7EQC - chains B and E of the 4 polymer chains in the assembly; structure by X-ray diffraction, 2.50 A resolution.

Chain B:
Molecule: CYtoKinesis defect
Organism: Caenorhabditis elegans
Reference sequence: Q9XUS9 (Q9XUS9_CAEEL); residue numbers follow UniProt; this construct covers 1-120
Chain sequence (124 residues; row label = number of the first residue in the row; numbers below 1 keep their minus sign (Gly-3 is residue -3)):
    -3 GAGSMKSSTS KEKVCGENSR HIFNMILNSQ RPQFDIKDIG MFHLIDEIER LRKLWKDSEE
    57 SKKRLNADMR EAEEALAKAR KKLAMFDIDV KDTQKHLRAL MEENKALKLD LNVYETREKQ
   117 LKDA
Unresolved in the structure: -3 to 8, 110-120
Construct notes: expression tag (-3 to 0)

Chain E:
Molecule: Kinesin-like protein
Organism: Caenorhabditis elegans
Reference sequence: G5EG83 (G5EG83_CAEEL); residue numbers follow UniProt; this construct covers 430-555
Chain sequence (134 residues; row label = number of the first residue in the row):
   422 GHMGSSGGKQ VERMPSERIP HSFFTQWNSE LDGSVRMEDD GSREIPCPPT FCLTDCNDKD
   482 TVDSMYKYAR KLSSLQNSSE EGPSSTLLTM IRQYMMEADY QRVEIARLKD SLNDKDEEIK
   542 KLRGFCSRYK RENA
Unresolved in the structure: 422-437, 458-476, 498-503, 544-555
Construct notes: expression tag (422-429)

How chain B and chain E interact:
Residue-residue contacts (27; chain B residue first):
  Lys9(B) with Glu451(E)
  Val10(B) with Phe444(E), hydrophobic; Gln447(E); Trp448(E); Glu451(E), hydrogen bond (backbone-side chain)
  Cys11(B) with Trp448(E), hydrogen bond; Glu451(E), hydrogen bond (backbone-side chain); Leu452(E), hydrophobic
  Ser15(B) with Tyr515(E), hydrogen bond
  Arg16(B) with Glu451(E), salt bridge; Leu452(E); Ser455(E)
  His17(B) with Met511(E)
  Ile18(B) with Met511(E); Ile512(E), hydrophobic; Tyr515(E), hydrophobic
  Phe19(B) with Leu452(E), hydrophobic
  Asn20(B) with Ser455(E); Val456(E); Arg457(E), hydrogen bond (side chain-backbone)
  Met21(B) with Thr507(E); Leu508(E), hydrophobic
  Leu23(B) with Val456(E), hydrophobic
  Phe30(B) with Leu493(E), hydrophobic; Leu496(E), hydrophobic; Gln497(E)
  Ile35(B) with Tyr489(E), hydrogen bond (backbone-side chain)
Also at the interface, not in a pair above, chain B (17 interface residues in all): Asn14, Ile22, Asn24, Gln29

Overview:
Chain B and chain E each contribute 17 residues to their interface, with 6 hydrogen bonds and 1 salt bridge.
Polar pairs include Arg16(B)-Glu451(E), Val10(B)-Glu451(E) and Cys11(B)-Trp448(E).
Chain B is CYtoKinesis defect and chain E is Kinesin-like protein, both from Caenorhabditis elegans; the
structure, Crystal structure of the mini-centralspindlin complex, was determined by X-ray diffraction together
with 7EQB from the same study.
